PDB entry 9G77 | electron microscopy, 2.87 A resolution | chains B and C of the 5 polymer chains in the assembly

Chain B (and C):
Protein: DNA polymerase subunit gamma-2
Source organism: Mus musculus
Notes: chain C of this document is another copy of the same molecule, construct and numbering; everything in this record applies to it too
UniProtKB: Q9QZM2 (DPOG2_MOUSE); residue numbers follow UniProt; this construct covers 17-459
Chain sequence (450 residues; numbered 16 to 465; the number before each row is that of its first residue):
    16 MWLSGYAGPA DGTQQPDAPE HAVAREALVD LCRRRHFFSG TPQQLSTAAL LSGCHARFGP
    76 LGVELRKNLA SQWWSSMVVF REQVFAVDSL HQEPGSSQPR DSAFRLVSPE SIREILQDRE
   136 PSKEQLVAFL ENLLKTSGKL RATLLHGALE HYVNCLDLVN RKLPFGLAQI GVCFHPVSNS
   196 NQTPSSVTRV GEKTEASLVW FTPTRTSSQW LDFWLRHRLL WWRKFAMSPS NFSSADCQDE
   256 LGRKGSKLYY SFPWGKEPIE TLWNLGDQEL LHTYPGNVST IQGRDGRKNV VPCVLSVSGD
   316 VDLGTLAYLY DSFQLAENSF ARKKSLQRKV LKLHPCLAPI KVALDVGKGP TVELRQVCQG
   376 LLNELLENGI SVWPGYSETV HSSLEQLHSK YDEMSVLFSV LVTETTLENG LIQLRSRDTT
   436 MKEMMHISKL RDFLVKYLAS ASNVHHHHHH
Unresolved in the structure: 16-40, 193-202, 331-341, 459-465 (chain C: 16-41, 193-203, 329-342, 459-465)
Differences from the reference sequence: initiating methionine (16); expression tag (460-465)

Chain B / chain C interface:
Pairs across the interface (111; chain B residue first):
  R48(B) - N169(C)  hydrogen bond
  H51(B) - N169(C)  hydrogen bond (side chain-backbone)
  H51(B) - D172(C)  salt bridge
  H51(B) - L173(C)
  S54(B) - N169(C)
  C69(B) - L105(C)
  H70(B) - L105(C)
  A71(B) - D103(C)
  A71(B) - L105(C)
  A71(B) - H166(C)
  P75(B) - A101(C)
  P75(B) - L173(C)  hydrophobic
  V78(B) - A101(C)  hydrophobic
  V78(B) - D103(C)
  R81(B) - D103(C)  salt bridge
  W89(B) - E79(C)
  V94(B) - L381(C)
  F95(B) - L381(C)  hydrophobic
  E97(B) - L377(C)
  A101(B) - P75(C)
  A101(B) - V78(C)  hydrophobic
  A101(B) - E79(C)
  D103(B) - A71(C)
  D103(B) - F73(C)
  D103(B) - V78(C)
  D103(B) - R81(C)
  L105(B) - C69(C)
  L105(B) - H70(C)
  L105(B) - A71(C)
  L105(B) - E207(C)
  H106(B) - H106(C)
  H106(B) - F189(C)
  H106(B) - E207(C)  hydrogen bond (backbone-side chain)
  Q107(B) - V205(C)  hydrogen bond (side chain-backbone)
  Q107(B) - E207(C)  hydrogen bond (backbone-side chain)
  Q113(B) - R128(C)  hydrogen bond (backbone-side chain)
  P114(B) - R128(C)  hydrogen bond (backbone-side chain)
  R115(B) - R128(C)
  D116(B) - P124(C)
  D116(B) - E125(C)
  S117(B) - P124(C)
  S117(B) - E125(C)
  A118(B) - P124(C)
  F119(B) - V122(C)
  F119(B) - S123(C)
  F119(B) - P124(C)
  R120(B) - R120(C)
  R120(B) - L121(C)
  R120(B) - V122(C)  hydrogen bond (backbone-backbone)
  R120(B) - P124(C)
  L121(B) - R120(C)
  L121(B) - L121(C)  hydrophobic
  L121(B) - L155(C)  hydrophobic
  L121(B) - V205(C)  hydrophobic
  V122(B) - F119(C)
  V122(B) - R120(C)  hydrogen bond (backbone-backbone)
  V122(B) - V122(C)  hydrophobic
  S123(B) - F119(C)
  P124(B) - D116(C)
  P124(B) - S117(C)
  P124(B) - A118(C)
  P124(B) - L149(C)  hydrophobic
  I127(B) - L149(C)  hydrophobic
  R128(B) - P114(C)  hydrogen bond (side chain-backbone)
  R128(B) - D116(C)  hydrogen bond (side chain-backbone)
  R128(B) - L149(C)
  L131(B) - V142(C)  hydrophobic
  L131(B) - L145(C)  hydrophobic
  L131(B) - E146(C)
  Q132(B) - E146(C)  hydrogen bond
  E135(B) - K138(C)  salt bridge
  P136(B) - K138(C)
  K138(B) - P136(C)
  K138(B) - S137(C)
  K138(B) - K138(C)
  K138(B) - L141(C)
  L141(B) - K138(C)
  L141(B) - L141(C)  hydrophobic
  L141(B) - V142(C)  hydrophobic
  L141(B) - L145(C)  hydrophobic
  V142(B) - L131(C)  hydrophobic
  V142(B) - L141(C)  hydrophobic
  L145(B) - I127(C)
  L145(B) - I130(C)  hydrophobic
  L145(B) - L131(C)
  L145(B) - L141(C)  hydrophobic
  L145(B) - F144(C)  hydrophobic
  L145(B) - L145(C)  hydrophobic
  E146(B) - L131(C)
  E146(B) - Q132(C)  hydrogen bond
  L148(B) - I127(C)  hydrophobic
  L149(B) - P124(C)  hydrophobic
  L149(B) - I127(C)  hydrophobic
  L149(B) - R128(C)
  L155(B) - L121(C)  hydrophobic
  N169(B) - R48(C)
  N169(B) - H51(C)  hydrogen bond (backbone-side chain)
  N169(B) - S54(C)  hydrogen bond
  L173(B) - H51(C)  hydrogen bond (backbone-side chain)
  L173(B) - P75(C)  hydrophobic
  K177(B) - S392(C)  hydrogen bond (side chain-backbone)
  K177(B) - T394(C)
  V187(B) - H106(C)
  V205(B) - Q107(C)  hydrogen bond (backbone-side chain)
  V205(B) - L121(C)  hydrophobic
  E207(B) - L105(C)
  E207(B) - H106(C)  hydrogen bond (side chain-backbone)
  E207(B) - Q107(C)
  L381(B) - V94(C)
  W388(B) - F100(C)  hydrophobic
  E393(B) - N175(C)
Interface residues without a listed pair, chain B (69 interface residues in all): G55, G68, F73, K82, Q98, F100, S137, F144, H166, D172, F189, T203, G206, R299, L377, T394
Interface residues without a listed pair, chain C (72 interface residues in all): G68, R72, W89, F95, E97, V102, S104, S112, Q113, L148, C170, V187, R299, E382, W388, P389

In short:
69 residues of chain B and 72 residues of chain C are in contact, with 19 hydrogen bonds and 3 salt bridges.
Polar pairs include H51(B)-D172(C), R81(B)-D103(C) and E135(B)-K138(C).
Both chains are DNA polymerase subunit gamma-2 (Mus musculus). Entry 9G77 (Mouse mitochondrial DNA polymerase
gamma ternary complex in error-editing conformer (composite)) was determined by electron microscopy (same
publication as 9G74, 9G75, 9IBX, 9IBZ, 9IC0, 9IC1 and 9IC3).
